PDB entry 3WFC | X-ray diffraction, 2.50 A resolution | chains H and B of the 4 polymer chains in the assembly

[Chain H]
Protein: antibody fab fragment heavy chain
Source organism: Mus musculus
Notes: antibody fragment or engineered binder
Sequence (225 residues; numbered 1 to 225; the number before each row is that of its first residue):
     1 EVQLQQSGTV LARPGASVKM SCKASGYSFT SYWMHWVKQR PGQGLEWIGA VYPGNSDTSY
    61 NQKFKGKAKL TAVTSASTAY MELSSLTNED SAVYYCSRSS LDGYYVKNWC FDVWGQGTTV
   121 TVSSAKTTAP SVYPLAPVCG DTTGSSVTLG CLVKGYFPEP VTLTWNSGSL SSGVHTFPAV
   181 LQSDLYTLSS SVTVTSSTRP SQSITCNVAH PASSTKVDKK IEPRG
Disulfide bonds: C22-C96, C151-C206

[Chain B]
Protein: Nitric oxide reductase subunit B
Source organism: Pseudomonas aeruginosa
Notes: EC 1.7.2.5
Reference sequence: Q59647 (NORB_PSEAE); aligned to UniProt positions 1-465 over residues 1-465 (the alignment contains insertions or deletions, so no single offset holds)
Sequence (465 residues; numbered 1 to 465; the number before each row is that of its first residue):
     1 MMSPNGSLKF ASQAVAKPYF VFALILFVGQ ILFGLIMGLQ YVVGDFLFPA IPFNVARMVH
    61 TNLLIVWLLF GFMGAAYYLV PEESDCELYS PKLAWILFWV FAAAGVLTIL GYLLVPYAGL
   121 ARLTGNELWP TMGREFLEQP TISKAGIVIV ALGFLFNVGM TVLRGRKTAI SMVLMTGLIG
   181 LALLFLFSFY NPENLTRDKF YWWWVVHLWV EGVWELIMGA ILAFVLVKIT GVDREVIEKW
   241 LYVIIAMALI SGIIGTGHHY FWIGVPGYWL WLGSVFSALE PLPFFAMVLF AFNTINRRRR
   301 DYPNRAVALW AMGTTVMAFL GAGVWGFMHT LAPVNYYTHG TQLTAAHGHM AFYGAYAMIV
   361 MTIISYAMPR LRGIGEAMDN RSQVLEMWGF WLMTVAMVFI TLFLSAAGVL QVWLQRMPAD
   421 GAAMTFMATQ DQLAIFYWLR EGAGVVFLIG LVAYLLSFRR GKAAA
Not modelled in the structure: 1-9, 459-465
Curated features (UniProtKB/Swiss-Prot):
  - binding site (heme b): H60
  - binding site (Fe cation): H207, H258, H259
Ion coordination: heme Fe site 1: H60, H349; Ca2+: E135 (together with heme) (shared with 2 residues of chain C); Fe ion: H207, E211, H258, H259 (together with carbon monoxide); heme Fe site 2: H347 (together with carbon monoxide)
Ligand contacts:
  - 10M (decyl 4-O-alpha-D-glucopyranosyl-1-thio-beta-D-glucopyranoside), molecule 1: W262, L270, W271, S274, L331, A332, P333, Y336, Y337
  - 10M, molecule 2: M328, Y337, T338, L343, V409, V412, M417, P418, A419
  - carbon monoxide (CMO): W203, H207, V210, E211, H258, H259, H347
  - heme c (HEC): P52, F53, N54, M427
  - heme (HEM), molecule 1: F27, Q30, I31, G34, L35, M37, G38, Y41, F53, R57, H60, T61, L64, E135, F136, T344, A345, G348, H349, F352, Y353, M397, I400, R440, E441, G444, F447
  - heme (HEM), molecule 2: E135, F136, W202, W203, V210, E211, H258, H259, S277, E280, P281, F284, A322, G323, G326, F327, H329, T330, N335, T338, H339, G340, T344, H347, G348, A351, F352, A355, Y356

[Chain H / chain B interface]
Residue-residue contacts - 18 pairs, chain H then chain B:
  Y27(H) with G421(B)
  S28(H) with G421(B); A423(B), hydrogen bond (side chain-backbone); M424(B); T425(B)
  F29(H) with G421(B)
  T30(H) with A422(B); M424(B)
  S31(H) with M424(B); T425(B), hydrogen bond (side chain-backbone); A428(B)
  Y52(H) with A428(B)
  D102(H) with T425(B), hydrogen bond; M427(B)
  G103(H) with A428(B); D431(B)
  Y104(H) with D431(B), hydrogen bond (backbone-side chain)
  Y105(H) with D431(B), hydrogen bond (backbone-side chain)
Also at the interface, not in a pair above, chain H (13 interface residues in all): Y32, G54, N55
Also at the interface, not in a pair above, chain B (10 interface residues in all): Q432, A434

[In short]
Chain H and chain B form an interface of 13 and 10 residues respectively, with 5 hydrogen bonds. Among the
polar pairs are S28(H)-A423(B), S31(H)-T425(B) and D102(H)-T425(B). Bound to chain B: heme, carbon monoxide,
compound 10M and heme c.
Chain H is antibody fab fragment heavy chain (Mus musculus) and chain B is Nitric oxide reductase subunit B
(Pseudomonas aeruginosa); the structure, Reduced and carbonmonoxide-bound cytochrome c-dependent nitric oxide
reductase (cNOR) from Pseudomonas aeruginosa in complex with antibody ..., was determined by X-ray diffraction
(same publication as 3WFB, 3WFD and 3WFE).
